PDB entry 7BOK | electron microscopy, 3.70 A resolution | chains C and D of the 6 polymer chains in the assembly

Chain C (and D):
Molecule: Dyp-type peroxidase
Source organism: Mycolicibacterium smegmatis MC2 155
Notes: EC 1.11.1.7; chain D of this document is another copy of the same molecule, construct and numbering; everything in this record applies to it too
Reference sequence: I7GEX3 (I7GEX3_MYCS2); residue numbers follow UniProt; this construct covers 1-343
Sequence (343 residues; row label = number of the first residue in the row):
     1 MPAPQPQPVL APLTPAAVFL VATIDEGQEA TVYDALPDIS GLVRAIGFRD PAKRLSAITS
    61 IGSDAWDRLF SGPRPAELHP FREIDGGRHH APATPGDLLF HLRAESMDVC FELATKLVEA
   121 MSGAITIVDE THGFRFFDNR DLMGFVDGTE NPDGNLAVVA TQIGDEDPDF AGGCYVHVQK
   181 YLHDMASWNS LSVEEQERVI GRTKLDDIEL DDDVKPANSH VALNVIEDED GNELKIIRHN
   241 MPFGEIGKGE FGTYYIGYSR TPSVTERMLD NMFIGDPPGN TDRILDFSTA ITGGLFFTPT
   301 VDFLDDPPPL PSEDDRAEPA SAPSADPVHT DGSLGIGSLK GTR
Disordered / not traced: 1-2, 312-343
Ion coordination: heme Fe near H220 (its only coordinating residue here)
Small-molecule neighbours: heme (HEM): D141, M143, F145, V146, D147, G148, T149, E150, Q179, Y181, I200, R202, D207, H220, V221, N224, V225, I236, R238, N240, T253, Y255, T265, M268, L269, M272, I284, S288
What the authors report for this chain:
  - binding site for heme: D147, R238, N240

Interface between chain C and chain D:
Pairs across the interface (46):
  R49(C) with F137(D)
  M107(C) with F134(D), hydrophobic
  D108(C) with R135(D); F136(D); F137(D), hydrogen bond (side chain-backbone)
  V109(C) with F137(D), hydrophobic
  F111(C) with F134(D), hydrophobic; L142(D), hydrophobic; G244(D); I246(D), hydrophobic; F251(D), hydrophobic
  E112(C) with F136(D); F137(D)
  A114(C) with I246(D), hydrophobic
  T115(C) with F251(D)
  V118(C) with I246(D), hydrophobic
  E119(C) with N189(D); F251(D)
  I127(C) with I246(D); G247(D)
  E130(C) with I246(D); G247(D), hydrogen bond (side chain-backbone)
  H132(C) with G244(D)
  F134(C) with M107(D), hydrophobic; D108(D); F111(D), hydrophobic
  R135(C) with D108(D)
  F136(C) with D108(D); E112(D)
  F137(C) with R49(D); D108(D), hydrogen bond (backbone-side chain)
  L142(C) with F111(D), hydrophobic
  G244(C) with F111(D); H132(D)
  E245(C) with H132(D); E245(D)
  I246(C) with F111(D), hydrophobic; A114(D), hydrophobic; V118(D), hydrophobic; I127(D); E130(D)
  G247(C) with I127(D); E130(D), hydrogen bond (backbone-side chain)
  F251(C) with F111(D), hydrophobic; T115(D); E119(D)
Interface residues without a listed pair, chain C (28 interface residues in all): I46, K53, K116, N189, E250
Interface residues without a listed pair, chain D (28 interface residues in all): K53, V109, K116, F243, E250

Summary:
The chain C/chain D interface involves 28 residues from each chain, with 4 hydrogen bonds. Among the polar
pairs are D108(C)-F137(D) and E130(C)-G247(D). Chain C binds heme. From the paper: a binding site for heme at
D147(C), R238(C) and N240(C).
Both chains are Dyp-type peroxidase (Mycolicibacterium smegmatis MC2 155). Entry 7BOK (Cryo-EM structure of
the encapsulated DyP-type peroxidase from Mycobacterium smegmatis) was determined by electron microscopy,
deposited together with 7BOJ.
